PDB entry 3U94 | X-ray diffraction, 1.96 A resolution | chains B and D of the 4 polymer chains in the assembly

[Chain B (and D)]
Protein: Glutamate receptor, ionotropic kainate 3
Organism: Rattus norvegicus
Notes: fragment: and 669-807; chain D of this document is another copy of the same molecule, construct and numbering; everything in this record applies to it too
UniProtKB: P42264 (GRIK3_RAT); the construct has insertions or renumbered stretches relative to UniProt, so the offset changes along the chain: 3-116 = UniProt 433-546; 119-257 = UniProt 669-807
Chain sequence (257 residues; each row starts with the number of its first residue):
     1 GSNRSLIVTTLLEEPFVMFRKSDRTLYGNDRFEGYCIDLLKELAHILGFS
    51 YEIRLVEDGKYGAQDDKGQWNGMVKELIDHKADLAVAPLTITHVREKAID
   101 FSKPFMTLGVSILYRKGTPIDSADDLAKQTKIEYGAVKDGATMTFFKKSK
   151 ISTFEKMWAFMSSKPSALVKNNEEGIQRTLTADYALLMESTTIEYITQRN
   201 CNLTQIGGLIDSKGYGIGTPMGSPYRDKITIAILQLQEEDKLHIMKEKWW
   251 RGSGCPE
Unresolved in the structure: 1-3, 257 (chain D: 1, 256-257)
Construct notes: expression tag (1-2); linker (117-118)
Cystine bridges: Cys201-Cys255
Ion coordination: Zn2+ site 1 near His80 (its only coordinating residue here); Zn2+ site 2: His93, Glu96 (shared with 2 residues of chain C); Zn2+ site 3: Glu194 (shared with 2 residues of chain A); Zn2+ site 4: His243 (shared with 1 residue of chain A)
Residues lining bound ligands: glutamic acid (GLU): Tyr61, Pro88, Leu89, Thr90, Arg95, Gly140, Ala141, Thr142, Glu189, Tyr215
Swiss-Prot annotation at these positions:
  - binding site (L-glutamate): Pro88, Thr90, Arg95, Ala141, Thr142, Glu189
  - glycosylation (N-linked (GlcNAc...) asparagine): Asn3, Asn202

[How chain B and chain D interact]
Pairs across the interface (8):
  Asp227(B) - Lys228(D)
  Asp227(B) - Ile231(D)
  Lys228(B) - Asp227(D)  salt bridge
  Thr230(B) - Ile231(D)
  Ile231(B) - Asp227(D)
  Ile231(B) - Thr230(D)
  Ile231(B) - Ile231(D)  hydrophobic
  Glu238(B) - Glu238(D)
Other interface residues (no listed pair), chain B (8 interface residues in all): Arg226, Leu234, Gln235
Other interface residues (no listed pair), chain D (7 interface residues in all): Lys103, Leu234

[Summary]
8 residues of chain B and 7 residues of chain D are in contact; the contacts include 1 salt bridge. The
salt-bridged pair is Lys228(B)-Asp227(D). Chain B binds glutamic acid. Curated annotation (UniProt) lists 6
L-glutamate-binding residues on chain B.
Chain B and chain D are both Glutamate receptor, ionotropic kainate 3 (Rattus norvegicus); the structure,
Crystal structure of the GluK3 ligand binding domain complex with glutamate and zinc: P21212 form, was
determined by X-ray diffraction, deposited together with 3U92 and 3U93.
